PDB entry 2Z5Y | X-ray diffraction, 2.17 A resolution | chain A

== Chain A ==
Protein: Amine oxidase [flavin-containing] A
Organism: Homo sapiens
Notes: EC 1.4.3.4
Reference sequence: P21397 (AOFA_HUMAN); residue numbers follow UniProt; this construct covers 12-524
Amino-acid sequence (513 residues; row label = number of the first residue in the row):
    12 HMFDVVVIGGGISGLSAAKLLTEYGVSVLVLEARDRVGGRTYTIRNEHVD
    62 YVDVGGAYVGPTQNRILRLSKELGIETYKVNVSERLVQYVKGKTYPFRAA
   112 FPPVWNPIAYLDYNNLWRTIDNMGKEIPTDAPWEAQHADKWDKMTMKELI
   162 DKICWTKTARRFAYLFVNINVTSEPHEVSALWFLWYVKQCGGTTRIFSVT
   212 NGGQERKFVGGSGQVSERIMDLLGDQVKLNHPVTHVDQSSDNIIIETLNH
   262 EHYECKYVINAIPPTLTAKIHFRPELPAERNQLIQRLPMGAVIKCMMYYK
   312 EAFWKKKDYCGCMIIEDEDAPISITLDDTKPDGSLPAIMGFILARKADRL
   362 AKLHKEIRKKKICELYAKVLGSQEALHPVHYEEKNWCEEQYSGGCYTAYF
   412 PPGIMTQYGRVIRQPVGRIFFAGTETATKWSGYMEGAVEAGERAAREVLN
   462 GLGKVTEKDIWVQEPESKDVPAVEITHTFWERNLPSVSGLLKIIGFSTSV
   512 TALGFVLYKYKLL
Construct notes: engineered mutation Ala110 (Gly in P21397)
Residues lining bound ligands:
  - decyl(dimethyl)phosphine oxide (DCX), molecule 1: Pro114, Val115, Trp116, Pro118, Tyr121, Leu122
  - decyl(dimethyl)phosphine oxide (DCX), molecule 2: Tyr121, Thr489, Trp491, Glu492, Leu495
  - FAD (flavin-adenine dinucleotide): Ile19, Gly20, Gly21, Gly22, Ile23, Ser24, Gly25, Leu42, Glu43, Ala44, Arg45, Gly49, Gly50, Arg51, Thr52, Val65, Gly66, Gly67, Ala68, Tyr69, His242, Pro243, Val244, Ala272, Ile273, Pro274, Leu277, Ile281, Val303, Lys305, Phe352, Trp397, Tyr402, Cys406, Tyr407, Gly434, Thr435, Gly443, Tyr444, Met445, Glu446, Ala448
  - 7-methoxy-1-methyl-9H-beta-carboline (HRM): Tyr69, Ile180, Asn181, Phe208, Gln215, Cys323, Ile335, Thr336, Leu337, Met350, Phe352, Tyr407, Tyr444
From the paper describing this entry:
  - mutagenesis - G110A: decreased catalytic activity

== Overview ==
Chain A binds flavin-adenine dinucleotide, 7-methoxy-1-methyl-9H-beta-carboline and decyl(dimethyl)phosphine
oxide. From the paper: G110A reduces catalytic activity.
Chain A is Amine oxidase [flavin-containing] A (Homo sapiens); the structure, Crystal Structure of Human
Monoamine Oxidase A (G110A) with Harmine, was determined by X-ray diffraction together with 2Z5X from the same
study.
